8ZD1 - chains A and B of the 5 polymer chains in the assembly; structure by electron microscopy, 2.60 A resolution.

Chain A:
Protein: Guanine nucleotide-binding protein G(s) subunit alpha isoforms short
Source organism: Homo sapiens
Notes: EC 3.6.5.-
UniProtKB: P63092 (GNAS2_HUMAN); aligned to UniProt positions 26-394 over residues 26-394
Sequence (374 residues; numbered 4 to 394; 17 numbers in that range are skipped by the numbering (no residue carries them; nothing is unmodelled there); the number before each row is that of its first residue):
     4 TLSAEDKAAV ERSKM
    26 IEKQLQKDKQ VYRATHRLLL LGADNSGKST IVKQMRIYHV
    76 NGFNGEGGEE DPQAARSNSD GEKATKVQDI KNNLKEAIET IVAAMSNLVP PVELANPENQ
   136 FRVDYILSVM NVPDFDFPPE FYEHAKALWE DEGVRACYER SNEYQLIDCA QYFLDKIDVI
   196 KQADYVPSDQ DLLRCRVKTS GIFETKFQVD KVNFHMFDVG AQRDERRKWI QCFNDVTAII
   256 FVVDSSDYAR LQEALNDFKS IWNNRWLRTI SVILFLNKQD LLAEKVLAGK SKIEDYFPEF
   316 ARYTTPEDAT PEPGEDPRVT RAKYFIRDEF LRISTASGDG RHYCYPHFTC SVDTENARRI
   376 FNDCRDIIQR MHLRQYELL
Unresolved in the structure: 76-211
Sequence notes: expression tag (4-18); conflict Asp49 (Gly in P63092), Asn50 (Glu in P63092), Tyr63 (Leu in P63092), Lys213 (Leu203 in P63092), Ala236 (Gly226 in P63092), Asp259 (Ala249 in P63092), Asp262 (Ser252 in P63092), Ala264 (Asn in P63092), Asp272 (Leu in P63092), Ser366 (Ala in P63092), Ala372 (Ile in P63092), Ile375 (Val in P63092)

Chain B:
Protein: Guanine nucleotide-binding protein G(I)/G(S)/G(T) subunit beta-1
Source organism: Homo sapiens
UniProtKB: P62873 (GBB1_HUMAN); residues 3-340 here = UniProt positions 3-340
Sequence (338 residues; row label = number of the first residue in the row):
     3 ELDQLRQEAE QLKNQIRDAR KACADATLSQ ITNNIDPVGR IQMRTRRTLR GHLAKIYAMH
    63 WGTDSRLLVS ASQDGKLIIW DSYTTNKVHA IPLRSSWVMT CAYAPSGNYV ACGGLDNICS
   123 IYNLKTREGN VRVSRELAGH TGYLSCCRFL DDNQIVTSSG DTTCALWDIE TGQQTTTFTG
   183 HTGDVMSLSL APDTRLFVSG ACDASAKLWD VREGMCRQTF TGHESDINAI CFFPNGNAFA
   243 TGSDDATCRL FDLRADQELM TYSHDNIICG ITSVSFSKSG RLLLAGYDDF NCNVWDALKA
   303 DRAGVLAGHD NRVSCLGVTD DGMAVATGSW DSFLKIWN
UniProt features mapped onto this chain:
  - modified residue: His266 (Phosphohistidine)
  - natural variant: Leu30 (L30F: In MRD42; uncertain significance), Arg52 (R52G: In MRD42), Gly64 (G64V: In MRD42), Asp76 (D76E: In MRD42; D76G: In MRD42), Gly77 (G77S: In MRD42), Lys78 (K78R: In MRD42), Ile80 (I80N: In MRD42; I80T: In MRD42), His91 (H91R: In MRD42; uncertain significance), Ala92 (A92T: In MRD42), Pro94 (P94S: In MRD42), Leu95 (L95P: In MRD42), Arg96 (R96L: In MRD42), 5 further natural variant entries in UniProt

Interface between chain A and chain B:
Residue-residue contacts (59; chain A residue first):
  Val13(A) - Asn88(B)
  Arg15(A) - Val90(B)  hydrogen bond (side chain-backbone)
  Arg15(A) - His91(B)
  Ser16(A) - Asn88(B)
  Ser16(A) - Lys89(B)  hydrogen bond (side chain-backbone)
  Ile26(A) - Lys89(B)
  Ile26(A) - Val90(B)
  Ile26(A) - Ala92(B)  hydrophobic
  Glu27(A) - Lys89(B)  salt bridge
  Leu30(A) - Gly53(B)
  Leu30(A) - Lys78(B)
  Leu30(A) - Lys89(B)
  Asp33(A) - Leu55(B)
  Asp33(A) - Lys78(B)  salt bridge
  Lys34(A) - Leu55(B)
  Tyr37(A) - Leu55(B)  hydrophobic
  Tyr37(A) - Ala56(B)
  Tyr37(A) - Asp76(B)
  Thr214(A) - Asn119(B)  hydrogen bond (backbone-side chain)
  Thr214(A) - His142(B)  hydrogen bond (side chain-backbone)
  Thr214(A) - Thr143(B)
  Gly216(A) - Leu117(B)
  Gly216(A) - Asp118(B)
  Gly216(A) - Asn119(B)
  Ile217(A) - Trp99(B)
  Ile217(A) - Leu117(B)
  Phe232(A) - Trp99(B)
  Ala236(A) - Asn119(B)
  Ala236(A) - Thr143(B)
  Gln237(A) - Leu117(B)  hydrogen bond (side chain-backbone)
  Gln237(A) - Asn119(B)  hydrogen bond
  Gln237(A) - Gly144(B)
  Gln237(A) - Tyr145(B)  hydrogen bond (side chain-backbone)
  Arg238(A) - Gly162(B)
  Arg238(A) - Asp163(B)
  Arg238(A) - Thr184(B)
  Arg238(A) - Asp186(B)  salt bridge
  Arg242(A) - Cys204(B)  hydrogen bond (side chain-backbone)
  Lys243(A) - Tyr145(B)
  Lys243(A) - Asp186(B)
  Lys243(A) - Met188(B)
  Lys243(A) - Cys204(B)
  Lys243(A) - Asp228(B)  salt bridge
  Lys243(A) - Asn230(B)  hydrogen bond
  Lys243(A) - Asp246(B)  salt bridge
  Trp244(A) - Leu117(B)  hydrophobic
  Trp244(A) - Tyr145(B)
  Gln246(A) - Tyr59(B)  hydrogen bond (backbone-side chain)
  Cys247(A) - Lys57(B)
  Cys247(A) - Tyr59(B)
  Cys247(A) - Trp99(B)
  Cys247(A) - Met101(B)  hydrophobic
  Phe248(A) - Trp99(B)  hydrophobic
  Phe248(A) - Leu117(B)  hydrophobic
  Asn249(A) - Lys57(B)
  Asn249(A) - Trp332(B)
  Asp250(A) - Lys57(B)  salt bridge
  Trp281(A) - Asp290(B)
  Trp281(A) - Arg314(B)
Interface residues without a listed pair, chain A (31 interface residues in all): Ala12, Arg38, Arg42, Ser215, Glu240, Val251
Interface residues without a listed pair, chain B (39 interface residues in all): Ile80, Ser97, Ser98, Gly141, Thr164, Gly185

Summary:
The interface between chain A and chain B involves 31 residues on one side and 39 on the other, with 10
hydrogen bonds and 6 salt bridges. Polar contacts include Glu27(A)-Lys89(B), Asp33(A)-Lys78(B) and
Arg238(A)-Asp186(B).
Chain A is Guanine nucleotide-binding protein G(s) subunit alpha isoforms short and chain B is Guanine
nucleotide-binding protein G(I)/G(S)/G(T) subunit beta-1, both from Homo sapiens; the structure, Cryo-EM
structure of the xGPR4-Gs complex in pH6.2, was determined by electron microscopy together with 8ZF6, 8ZF9,
8ZFA, 8ZFC and 9JVG from the same study.
